PDB entry 1S32 | X-ray diffraction, 2.05 A resolution | chains I and B of the 10 polymer chains in the assembly

[Chain I]
Molecule: palindromic alpha-satellite 146 bp DNA fragment
Sequence (146 nucleotides; numbered 1 to 146; the number before each row is that of its first residue):
     1 ATCAATATCCACCTGCAGATTCTACCAAAAGTGTATTTGGAAACTGCTCC
    51 ATCAAAAGGCATGTTCAGCGGAATTCCGCTGAACATGCCTTTTGATGGAG
   101 CAGTTTCCAAATACACTTTTGGTAGAATCTGCAGGTGGATATTGAT
Bound ions: Mn2+ near DG40 (its only coordinating residue here)
Ligand contacts: gamma-amino-butanoic acid / beta-alanine / 3-amino-(dimethylpropylamine) / IMT / 2-(2-carbamoylmethoxy-ethoxy)-acetamide / 4-amino-(1-methylpyrrole)-2-carboxylic acid: DA29, DA30, DG31, DT32, DG33, DT34, DA35, DT36, DT112, DA113, DC114, DA115, DC116, DT117, DT118, DT119, DT120

[Chain B]
Molecule: Histone H4
From: Xenopus laevis
UniProtKB: A0A8J1LTD2 (A0A8J1LTD2_XENLA); residues 1-102 here correspond to UniProt positions 15-116 (UniProt number = residue number + 14)
Sequence (102 residues; numbered 1 to 102; the number before each row is that of its first residue):
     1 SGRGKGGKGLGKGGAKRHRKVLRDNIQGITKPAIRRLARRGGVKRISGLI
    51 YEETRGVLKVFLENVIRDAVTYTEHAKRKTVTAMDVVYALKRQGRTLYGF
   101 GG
Not modelled in the structure: 1-21

[How chain I and chain B interact]
Residue-residue contacts (5; chain I residue first):
  DC60(I) with Pro32(B), phosphate contact; Arg36(B), salt bridge to the phosphate
  DA61(I) with Thr30(B), phosphate contact; Pro32(B), phosphate contact
  DC69(I) with Arg45(B), phosphate contact
Also at the interface, not in a pair above, chain I (6 interface residues in all): DA41, DC50, DG70
Also at the interface, not in a pair above, chain B (7 interface residues in all): Arg23, Lys77, Thr80

[In short]
Chain I and chain B form an interface of 6 and 7 residues respectively; the contacts include 1 salt bridge.
Its one salt-bridged contact is DC60(I)-Arg36(B). Bound to chain I: gamma-amino-butanoic acid / beta-alanine /
3-amino-(dimethylpropylamine) / IMT / 2-(2-carbamoylmethoxy-ethoxy)-acetamide /
4-amino-(1-methylpyrrole)-2-carboxylic acid.
Here chain I is palindromic alpha-satellite 146 bp DNA fragment and chain B is Histone H4 (Xenopus laevis).
Entry 1S32 (Molecular Recognition of the Nucleosomal 'Supergroove') was determined by X-ray diffraction.
